Entry 7C9W (electron microscopy, 3.60 A resolution); this record covers chains C and D of the 5 polymer chains in the assembly.

[Chain C]
Protein: VP3
Organism: Echovirus E30
Amino-acid sequence (238 residues; row label = number of the first residue in the row):
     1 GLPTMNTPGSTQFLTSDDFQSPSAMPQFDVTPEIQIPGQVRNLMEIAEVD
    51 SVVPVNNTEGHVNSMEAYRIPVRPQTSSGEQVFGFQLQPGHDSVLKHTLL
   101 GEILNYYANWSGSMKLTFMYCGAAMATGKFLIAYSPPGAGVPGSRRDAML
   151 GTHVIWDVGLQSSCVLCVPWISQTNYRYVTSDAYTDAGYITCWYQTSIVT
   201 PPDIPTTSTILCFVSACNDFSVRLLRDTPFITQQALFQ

[Chain D]
Protein: VP4
Organism: Echovirus E30
UniProt: Q33C85 (Q33C85_9ENTO); numbering as in UniProt (aligned over 2-69)
Amino-acid sequence (68 residues; row label = number of the first residue in the row):
     2 GAQVSTQKTGAHETGLNASGNSIIHYTNINYYKDSASNSLNRQDFTQDPS
    52 KFTEPVKDVMIKTLPALN
Not modelled in the structure: 14-23, 69

[How chain C and chain D interact]
Contacting residue pairs - 33 pairs, chain C then chain D:
  S16(C) - R43(D)
  D17(C) - R43(D)  hydrogen bond (backbone-side chain)
  D18(C) - S40(D)
  D18(C) - L41(D)
  Q20(C) - N29(D)
  Q20(C) - I30(D)  hydrogen bond (side chain-backbone)
  Q20(C) - N31(D)
  Q20(C) - Y32(D)  hydrogen bond (side chain-backbone)
  Q20(C) - Y33(D)
  Q20(C) - S38(D)
  S21(C) - Y33(D)
  S21(C) - S38(D)  hydrogen bond (backbone-side chain)
  P22(C) - S38(D)
  S23(C) - D35(D)
  S23(C) - S38(D)  hydrogen bond (backbone-side chain)
  P26(C) - D35(D)
  Q27(C) - D35(D)  hydrogen bond (backbone-side chain)
  Q39(C) - K52(D)
  Q39(C) - F53(D)
  V40(C) - F53(D)  hydrophobic
  R41(C) - T47(D)
  R41(C) - D49(D)
  N42(C) - Q48(D)  hydrogen bond
  E45(C) - Q48(D)
  E45(C) - D49(D)  hydrogen bond (side chain-backbone)
  E45(C) - P50(D)
  E45(C) - F53(D)
  E48(C) - T54(D)
  V49(C) - F53(D)  hydrophobic
  L160(C) - L68(D)
  Q161(C) - P66(D)
  Q161(C) - A67(D)
  Q161(C) - L68(D)
Also at the interface, not in a pair above, chain C (20 interface residues in all): F19, G38
Also at the interface, not in a pair above, chain D (23 interface residues in all): K34, A37, N39

[Summary]
20 residues of chain C and 23 residues of chain D are in contact, with 8 hydrogen bonds. Polar pairs include
D17(C)-R43(D), Q20(C)-I30(D) and Q20(C)-Y32(D).
Here chain C is VP3 and chain D is VP4, both from Echovirus E30. Entry 7C9W (E30 F-particle in complex with
CD55) was determined by electron microscopy, deposited together with 7C9S, 7C9T, 7C9U, 7C9V, 7C9X, 7C9Y and
7C9Z.
